PDB entry 1W4L | X-ray diffraction, 2.16 A resolution | chain A

# Chain A
Protein: Acetylcholinesterase
From: Torpedo californica
Notes: EC 3.1.1.7
Reference sequence: P04058 (ACES_TORCA); residues 1-543 here correspond to UniProt positions 22-564 (UniProt number = residue number + 21)
Sequence (543 residues; each row starts with the number of its first residue):
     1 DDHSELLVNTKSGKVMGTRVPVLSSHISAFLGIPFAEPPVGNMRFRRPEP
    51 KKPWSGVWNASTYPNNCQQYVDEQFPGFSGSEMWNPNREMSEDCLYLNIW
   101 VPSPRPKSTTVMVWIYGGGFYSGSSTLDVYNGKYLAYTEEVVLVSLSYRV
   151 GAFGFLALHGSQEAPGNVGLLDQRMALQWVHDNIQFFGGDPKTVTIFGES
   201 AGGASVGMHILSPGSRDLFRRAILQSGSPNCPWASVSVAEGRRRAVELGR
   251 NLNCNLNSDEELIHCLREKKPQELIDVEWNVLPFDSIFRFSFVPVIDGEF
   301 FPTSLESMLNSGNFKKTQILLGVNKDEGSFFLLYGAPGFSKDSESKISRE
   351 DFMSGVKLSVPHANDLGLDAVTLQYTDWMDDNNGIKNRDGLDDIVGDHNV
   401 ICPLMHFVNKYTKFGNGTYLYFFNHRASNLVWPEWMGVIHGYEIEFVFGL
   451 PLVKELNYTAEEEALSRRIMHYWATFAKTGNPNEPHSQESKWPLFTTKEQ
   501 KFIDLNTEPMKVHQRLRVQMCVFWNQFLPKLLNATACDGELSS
Disordered / not traced: 1-3, 486-488, 536-543
Disulfides: Cys67-Cys94, Cys254-Cys265, Cys402-Cys521
Covalent attachments: N-acetylglucosamine (NAG) linked to Asn59, Asn416, Asn457
Ligand contacts: galanthamine derivative (GL8): Tyr70, Asp72, Trp84, Gly117, Gly118, Gly119, Tyr121, Tyr130, Glu199, Ser200, Trp233, Trp279, Phe288, Phe290, Phe330, Phe331, Tyr334, His440, Gly441
Swiss-Prot annotation at these positions:
  - active site: Ser200 (Acyl-ester intermediate), Glu327 (Charge relay system), His440 (Charge relay system)
  - lipidation: Ser543 (GPI-anchor amidated serine)
  - glycosylation (N-linked (GlcNAc...) asparagine): Asn59, Asn416, Asn457, Asn533

# Summary
Bound to chain A: galanthamine derivative. N-acetylglucosamine is covalently linked to Asn59, Asn416 and
Asn457. UniProt lists 3 active-site residues.
Chain A is Acetylcholinesterase (Torpedo californica); the structure, Complex of TcAChE with bis-acting
galanthamine derivative, was determined by X-ray diffraction, deposited together with 1W6R, 1W75 and 1W76.
